4OLW - chains H and L of the 3 polymer chains in the assembly; structure by X-ray diffraction, 2.71 A resolution.

# Chain H
Protein: Antigen binding fragment of heavy chain: Antibody VRC01
Source organism: Homo sapiens
Notes: antibody fragment or engineered binder
Amino-acid sequence (228 residues; numbered 1 to 216 plus 12 insertion-coded residues; the number before each row is that of its first residue; a row labelled like 82A-82C holds insertion residues (82A, then the next letters in order)):
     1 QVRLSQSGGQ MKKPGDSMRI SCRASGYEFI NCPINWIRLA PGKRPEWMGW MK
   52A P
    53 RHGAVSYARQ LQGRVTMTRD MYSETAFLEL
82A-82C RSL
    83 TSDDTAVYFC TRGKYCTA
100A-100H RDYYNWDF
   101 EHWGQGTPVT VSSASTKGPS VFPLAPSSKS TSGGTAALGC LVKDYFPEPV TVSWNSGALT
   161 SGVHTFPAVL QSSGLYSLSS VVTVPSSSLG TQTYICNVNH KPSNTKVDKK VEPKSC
Cystine bridges: Cys22-Cys92, Cys140-Cys196

# Chain L
Protein: Antigen binding fragment of light chain: Antibody VRC01
Source organism: Homo sapiens
Notes: antibody fragment or engineered binder
Amino-acid sequence (210 residues; numbered 1 to 216; 6 numbers in that range are skipped by the numbering (no residue carries them; nothing is unmodelled there); the number before each row is that of its first residue):
     1 EIVLTQSPGT LSLSPGETAI ISCRTSQYGS
    33 LAWYQQRPGQ APRLVIYSGS TRAAGIPDRF SGSRWGPDYT LTISNLESGD FGVYYCQQY
    96 EFFGQGTKVQ VDIKRTVAAP SVFIFPPSDE QLKSGTASVV CLLNNFYPRE AKVQWKVDNA
   156 LQSGNSQESV TEQDSKDSTY SLSSTLTLSK ADYEKHKVYA CEVTHQGLRS PVTKSFNRGE
   216 C
Not modelled in the structure: 1-2
Cystine bridges: Cys23-Cys88, Cys136-Cys196
Residues lining bound ligands: N-acetylglucosamine (NAG; 2-acetamido-2-deoxy-beta-D-glucopyranose): Gly29, Ser30, Tyr91

# Chain H / chain L interface
Disulfides between the chains: Cys216(H)-Cys216(L)
Contacting residue pairs (65):
  Leu39(H) - Tyr87(L)
  Arg44(H) - Leu4(L)  hydrogen bond (side chain-backbone)
  Arg44(H) - Phe98(L)  hydrogen bond (side chain-backbone)
  Arg44(H) - Gly99(L)
  Arg44(H) - Gln100(L)
  Pro45(H) - Tyr87(L)  hydrophobic
  Pro45(H) - Phe98(L)
  Pro45(H) - Gly99(L)
  Trp47(H) - Glu96(L)
  Phe91(H) - Ala43(L)  hydrophobic
  Phe91(H) - Pro44(L)
  Lys96(H) - Tyr49(L)
  Tyr100D(H) - Ser30(L)
  Tyr100D(H) - Tyr91(L)
  Trp100F(H) - Tyr36(L)  hydrogen bond (backbone-side chain)
  Trp100F(H) - Gln89(L)  hydrogen bond (backbone-side chain)
  Trp100F(H) - Tyr91(L)
  Trp100F(H) - Glu96(L)
  Asp100G(H) - Ser30(L)
  Asp100G(H) - Tyr36(L)
  Asp100G(H) - Tyr49(L)
  Phe100H(H) - Tyr36(L)  hydrogen bond (backbone-side chain)
  Phe100H(H) - Leu46(L)
  Phe100H(H) - Gln89(L)
  Glu101(H) - Leu46(L)
  Trp103(H) - Tyr36(L)  hydrophobic
  Trp103(H) - Pro44(L)  hydrophobic
  Gly104(H) - Ala43(L)
  Phe122(H) - Gln126(L)
  Phe122(H) - Ser129(L)
  Pro123(H) - Ser123(L)
  Pro123(H) - Glu125(L)
  Leu124(H) - Phe120(L)
  Leu124(H) - Val135(L)  hydrophobic
  Ala125(H) - Phe120(L)
  Ser128(H) - Cys216(L)
  Ala137(H) - Phe118(L)  hydrophobic
  Ala137(H) - Phe120(L)
  Leu141(H) - Ser133(L)
  Leu141(H) - Val135(L)  hydrophobic
  Lys143(H) - Gln126(L)
  Lys143(H) - Ser133(L)
  Lys143(H) - Thr182(L)
  His164(H) - Asn139(L)
  His164(H) - Asn140(L)  hydrogen bond
  His164(H) - Ser176(L)  hydrogen bond
  Phe166(H) - Leu137(L)  hydrophobic
  Phe166(H) - Ser164(L)
  Phe166(H) - Thr166(L)
  Phe166(H) - Ser176(L)
  Phe166(H) - Leu177(L)
  Phe166(H) - Ser178(L)
  Pro167(H) - Ser164(L)  hydrogen bond (backbone-side chain)
  Pro167(H) - Val165(L)
  Val169(H) - Gln162(L)
  Val169(H) - Glu163(L)
  Leu170(H) - Gln162(L)  hydrogen bond (backbone-side chain)
  Gln171(H) - Gln162(L)
  Ser179(H) - Ser178(L)  hydrogen bond
  Val181(H) - Leu137(L)  hydrophobic
  Thr183(H) - Asn139(L)
  Lys209(H) - Glu125(L)  salt bridge
  Lys214(H) - Pro122(L)  hydrogen bond (side chain-backbone)
  Lys214(H) - Asp124(L)  salt bridge
  Cys216(H) - Cys216(L)  disulfide
Other interface residues (no listed pair), chain H (41 interface residues in all): Ile37, Lys43, Gln105, Val121, Pro126, Thr135, Leu138, Thr165
Other interface residues (no listed pair), chain L (42 interface residues in all): Ala34, Gln38, Ser50, Ala56, Thr180

# In short
41 residues of chain H face 42 of chain L across their interface, with 1 disulfide bond, 11 hydrogen bonds and
2 salt bridges. Polar contacts include Lys209(H)-Glu125(L), Lys214(H)-Asp124(L) and Arg44(H)-Leu4(L). Ligands
of chain L: N-acetylglucosamine.
Here chain H is Antigen binding fragment of heavy chain: Antibody VRC01 and chain L is Antigen binding
fragment of light chain: Antibody VRC01, both from Homo sapiens. Entry 4OLW (Crystal structure of antibody
VRC07-G54H in complex with clade A/E 93TH057 HIV-1 gp120 core) was determined by X-ray diffraction together
with 4OLU, 4OLV, 4OLX, 4OLY, 4OLZ, 4OM0 and 4OM1 from the same study.
